PDB entry 5LND | X-ray diffraction, 1.46 A resolution | chains A and B

Chain A (and B):
Molecule: Fimbrial protein MyfA
Organism: Yersinia enterocolitica
Notes: chain B of this document is another copy of the same molecule, construct and numbering; everything in this record applies to it too
Reference sequence: P33406 (MYFA_YEREN); residues 13-122 here correspond to UniProt positions 50-159 (UniProt number = residue number + 37)
Amino-acid sequence (132 residues; each row starts with the number of its first residue):
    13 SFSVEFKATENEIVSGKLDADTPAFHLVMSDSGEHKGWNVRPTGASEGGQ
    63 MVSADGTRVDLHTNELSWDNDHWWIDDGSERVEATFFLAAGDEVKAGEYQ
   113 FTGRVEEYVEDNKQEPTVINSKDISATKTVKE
Disordered / not traced: 13, 108, 122-128 (chain B: 123-128)
Differences from the reference sequence: linker (123-126)

Chain A / chain B interface:
Residue-residue contacts (11):
  Asp89(A) with Lys107(B), salt bridge
  Gly90(A) with Glu105(B), hydrogen bond (backbone-side chain)
  Ser91(A) with Glu105(B); Lys107(B), hydrogen bond
  Glu92(A) with Thr69(B); Arg70(B), hydrogen bond (side chain-backbone)
  Arg93(A) with Asp67(B), salt bridge; Thr69(B); Lys107(B), hydrogen bond (backbone-side chain)
  Val94(A) with Lys107(B)
  Glu95(A) with Asp67(B)
Other interface residues (no listed pair), chain B (6 interface residues in all): Gly68

Overview:
7 residues of chain A and 6 residues of chain B are in contact, with 4 hydrogen bonds and 2 salt bridges.
Polar pairs include Asp89(A)-Lys107(B), Arg93(A)-Asp67(B) and Gly90(A)-Glu105(B).
Both chains are Fimbrial protein MyfA (Yersinia enterocolitica). Entry 5LND (Crystal structure of
self-complemented MyfA, the major subunit of Myf fimbriae from Yersinia enterocolitica) was determined by
X-ray diffraction (same publication as 5LN4, 5LN8 and 5LO7).
